PDB entry 3HD7 | X-ray diffraction, 3.40 A resolution | chains A and D of the 4 polymer chains in the assembly

== Chain A ==
Protein: Vesicle-associated membrane protein 2
Organism: Rattus norvegicus
Notes: fragment: C-terminal fragment
UniProtKB: P63045 (VAMP2_RAT); residue numbers follow UniProt; this construct covers 30-116
Sequence (91 residues; row label = number of the first residue in the row):
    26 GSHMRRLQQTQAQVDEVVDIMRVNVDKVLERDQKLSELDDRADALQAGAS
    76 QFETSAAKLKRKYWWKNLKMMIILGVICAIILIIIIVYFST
Construct notes: expression tag (26-29)
Residues lining bound ligands: glycylglycylglycine (GGG): W89, N92, L93, M96
Swiss-Prot annotation at these positions:
  - region: N92 to T116 (Required for interaction with SEPT8)
  - site ((Microbial infection) Cleavage): Q58, K59, K59, L60, R66, A67, Q76, F77, A81, A82

== Chain D ==
Protein: Synaptosomal-associated protein 25
Organism: Rattus norvegicus
Notes: fragment: C-terminal fragment
UniProtKB: P60881 (SNP25_RAT); residue numbers follow UniProt; this construct covers 141-204
Sequence (68 residues; row label = number of the first residue in the row):
   137 GSHMARENEMDENLEQVSGIIGNLRHMALDMGNEIDTQNRQIDRIMEKAD
   187 SNKTRIDEANQRATKMLG
Not modelled in the structure: 137, 201-204
Construct notes: expression tag (137-140)
Swiss-Prot annotation at these positions:
  - site ((Microbial infection) Cleavage): R180, I181, Q197, R198
  - modified residue (Phosphoserine): S154, S187

== How chain A and chain D interact ==
Pairs across the interface (38; chain A residue first):
  H28(A) - E143(D)  salt bridge
  H28(A) - D147(D)  salt bridge
  R31(A) - E151(D)  salt bridge
  T35(A) - S154(D)  hydrogen bond
  T35(A) - I157(D)
  Q38(A) - I157(D)
  V39(A) - I157(D)  hydrophobic
  E41(A) - R161(D)  salt bridge
  V42(A) - R161(D)
  I45(A) - R161(D)
  I45(A) - A164(D)  hydrophobic
  I45(A) - L165(D)  hydrophobic
  M46(A) - A164(D)  hydrophobic
  M46(A) - M167(D)  hydrophobic
  N49(A) - A164(D)  hydrogen bond (side chain-backbone)
  N49(A) - M167(D)
  N49(A) - G168(D)
  K52(A) - I171(D)
  K52(A) - D172(D)  salt bridge
  K52(A) - N175(D)  hydrogen bond (backbone-side chain)
  V53(A) - I171(D)  hydrophobic
  E55(A) - N175(D)
  R56(A) - Q174(D)  hydrogen bond
  R56(A) - N175(D)
  K59(A) - I178(D)
  K59(A) - D179(D)  salt bridge
  K59(A) - M182(D)
  L60(A) - I178(D)  hydrophobic
  E62(A) - M182(D)
  L63(A) - I181(D)  hydrophobic
  L63(A) - M182(D)  hydrophobic
  R66(A) - M182(D)  hydrogen bond (side chain-backbone)
  R66(A) - D186(D)  salt bridge
  L70(A) - K189(D)
  G73(A) - I192(D)
  Q76(A) - N196(D)
  F77(A) - N196(D)  hydrogen bond (backbone-side chain)
  S80(A) - N196(D)  hydrogen bond
Interface residues without a listed pair, chain A (27 interface residues in all): L32, A69, A74
Interface residues without a listed pair, chain D (28 interface residues in all): L150, L160, A185, N188, A195, A199

== Summary ==
Chain A and chain D form an interface of 27 and 28 residues respectively, with 7 hydrogen bonds and 7 salt
bridges. Polar contacts include H28(A)-E143(D), H28(A)-D147(D) and R31(A)-E151(D). Chain A binds
glycylglycylglycine.
Here chain A is Vesicle-associated membrane protein 2 and chain D is Synaptosomal-associated protein 25, both
from Rattus norvegicus. Entry 3HD7 (HELICAL EXTENSION OF THE NEURONAL SNARE COMPLEX INTO THE MEMBRANE,
spacegroup C 1 2 1) was determined by X-ray diffraction together with 3IPD from the same study.
